PDB entry 4QZW | X-ray diffraction, 3.00 A resolution | chains F and G of the 28 polymer chains in the assembly

== Chain F ==
Name: Probable proteasome subunit alpha type-7
Organism: Saccharomyces cerevisiae
Notes: EC 3.4.25.1
Reference sequence: P21242 (PSA7_YEAST); residues -3 to 284 here correspond to UniProt positions 1-288 (UniProt number = residue number + 4)
Sequence (288 residues; numbered -3 to 284; the number before each row is that of its first residue; numbers below 1 keep their minus sign (Met-3 is residue -3)):
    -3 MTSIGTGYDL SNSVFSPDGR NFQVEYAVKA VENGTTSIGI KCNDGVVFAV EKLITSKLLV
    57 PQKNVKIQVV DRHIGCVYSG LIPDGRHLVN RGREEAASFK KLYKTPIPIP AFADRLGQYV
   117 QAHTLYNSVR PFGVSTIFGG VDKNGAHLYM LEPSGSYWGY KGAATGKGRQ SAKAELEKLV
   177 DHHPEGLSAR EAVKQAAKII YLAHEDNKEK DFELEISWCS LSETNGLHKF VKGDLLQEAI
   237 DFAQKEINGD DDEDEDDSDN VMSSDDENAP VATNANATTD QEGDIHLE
Not modelled in the structure: -3 to 1, 245-284
UniProt features mapped onto this chain:
  - modified residue: Thr-2 (N-acetylthreonine)

== Chain G ==
Name: Proteasome subunit alpha type-1
Organism: Saccharomyces cerevisiae
Notes: EC 3.4.25.1
Reference sequence: P21243 (PSA1_YEAST); residues -8 to 243 here correspond to UniProt positions 1-252 (UniProt number = residue number + 9)
Sequence (252 residues; numbered -8 to 243; the number before each row is that of its first residue; numbers below 1 keep their minus sign (Met-8 is residue -8)):
    -8 MSGAAAASAA GYDRHITIFS PEGRLYQVEY AFKATNQTNI NSLAVRGKDC TVVISQKKVP
    52 DKLLDPTTVS YIFCISRTIG MVVNGPIPDA RNAALRAKAE AAEFRYKYGY DMPCDVLAKR
   112 MANLSQIYTQ RAYMRPLGVI LTFVSVDEEL GPSIYKTDPA GYYVGYKATA TGPKQQEITT
   172 NLENHFKKSK IDHINEESWE KVVEFAITHM IDALGTEFSK NDLEVGVATK DKFFTLSAEN
   232 IEERLVAIAE QD
Not modelled in the structure: -8 to 1, 243
Ion coordination: Mg2+: Thr8, Tyr119, Arg122, Met125

== Interface between chain F and chain G ==
Pairs across the interface (65):
  Thr2(F) with His6(G), hydrogen bond (backbone-side chain)
  Gly3(F) with His6(G)
  Tyr4(F) with Arg5(G); His6(G); Tyr21(G)
  Ser9(F) with Arg126(G)
  Val10(F) with His6(G); Gln18(G)
  Phe11(F) with Gln18(G), hydrogen bond (backbone-side chain); Tyr21(G); Ala22(G), hydrophobic; Ala25(G), hydrophobic; Arg126(G); Pro127(G); Gly129(G)
  Ser12(F) with Tyr21(G)
  Pro13(F) with Tyr21(G), hydrophobic; Lys24(G), hydrogen bond (backbone-side chain)
  Asp14(F) with Lys24(G)
  Gly15(F) with Tyr21(G); Ala25(G)
  Lys37(F) with Asp56(G), salt bridge
  Asp110(F) with Arg82(G)
  Gln114(F) with Arg82(G), hydrogen bond (side chain-backbone); Asn83(G); Leu86(G)
  Gln117(F) with Pro79(G); Asp80(G); Asn83(G), hydrogen bond; Arg126(G), hydrogen bond
  Thr120(F) with Arg126(G), hydrogen bond (backbone-side chain)
  Leu121(F) with Asn83(G); Tyr124(G); Arg126(G), hydrogen bond (backbone-backbone); Leu128(G), hydrophobic
  Tyr122(F) with Tyr124(G); Met125(G), hydrophobic
  Ser150(F) with Pro79(G)
  Gly151(F) with Pro79(G)
  Ser152(F) with Ile78(G); Pro79(G)
  Tyr153(F) with Arg82(G), hydrogen bond (backbone-side chain)
  Trp154(F) with Leu55(G), hydrophobic; Thr59(G); Val60(G), hydrophobic; Ser61(G); Tyr62(G); Ile78(G), hydrophobic; Arg82(G)
  Gly155(F) with Leu55(G); Asp56(G), hydrogen bond (backbone-backbone); Thr59(G), hydrogen bond (backbone-side chain)
  Tyr156(F) with Leu54(G); Leu55(G); Asp56(G)
  Lys157(F) with Lys53(G); Leu54(G), hydrogen bond (backbone-backbone); Leu55(G)
  Gly158(F) with Leu54(G)
  Lys169(F) with Leu54(G)
  Leu172(F) with Leu54(G)
  Glu173(F) with Lys53(G), salt bridge; Leu54(G)
  Val176(F) with Leu54(G), hydrophobic
  Asp177(F) with Lys53(G), salt bridge
Also at the interface, not in a pair above, chain F (32 interface residues in all): Tyr145
Also at the interface, not in a pair above, chain G (29 interface residues in all): Asp52, Pro57

== Overview ==
The interface between chain F and chain G involves 32 residues on one side and 29 on the other; the contacts
include 12 hydrogen bonds and 3 salt bridges. Among the polar pairs are Lys37(F)-Asp56(G), Glu173(F)-Lys53(G)
and Asp177(F)-Lys53(G). Thr8(G), Tyr119(G), Arg122(G) and Met125(G) coordinate Mg2+.
Here chain F is Probable proteasome subunit alpha type-7 and chain G is Proteasome subunit alpha type-1, both
from Saccharomyces cerevisiae. Entry 4QZW (yCP beta5-C52F mutant in complex with the epoxyketone inhibitor ONX
0914) was determined by X-ray diffraction together with 4QUX, 4QUY, 4QV0, 4QV1, 4QV3, 4QV4 and 42 further
entries from the same study.
